4FQR - chains B and F of the 12 polymer chains in the assembly; structure by X-ray diffraction, 4.10 A resolution (low resolution: residue-level contacts below are approximate; hydrogen-bond / salt-bridge calls are withheld).

== Chain B (and F) ==
Molecule: Hemagglutinin HA2 chain
Organism: Influenza A virus
Notes: chain F of this document is another copy of the same molecule, construct and numbering; everything in this record applies to it too
UniProt: Q91MA7 (HEMA_I68A4); residues 1-174 here correspond to UniProt positions 346-519 (UniProt number = residue number + 345)
Amino-acid sequence (174 residues; row label = number of the first residue in the row):
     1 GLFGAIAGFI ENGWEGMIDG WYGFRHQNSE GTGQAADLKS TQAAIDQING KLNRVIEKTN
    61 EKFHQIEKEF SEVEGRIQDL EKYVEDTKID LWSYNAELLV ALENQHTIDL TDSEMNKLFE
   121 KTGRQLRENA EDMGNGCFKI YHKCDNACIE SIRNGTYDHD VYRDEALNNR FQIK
Not modelled in the structure: 173-174
Disulfide bonds: Cys144-Cys148
Covalently attached groups: N-acetylglucosamine (NAG) linked to Asn154
Curated features (UniProtKB/Swiss-Prot):
  - glycosylation: Asn154 (N-linked (GlcNAc...) asparagine)

== Chain B / chain F interface ==
Residue-residue contacts (51):
  Gly1(B) - Lys117(F)
  Leu2(B) - Phe3(F)
  Leu2(B) - Leu110(F)
  Leu2(B) - Ser113(F)
  Phe3(B) - Phe3(F)
  Gly4(B) - Lys117(F)
  Phe9(B) - Arg124(F)
  Arg76(B) - Phe70(F)
  Arg76(B) - Glu74(F)
  Arg76(B) - Ile77(F)
  Arg76(B) - Gln78(F)
  Arg76(B) - Glu81(F)
  Ile77(B) - Ile77(F)
  Asp79(B) - Ile66(F)
  Leu80(B) - Ile66(F)
  Leu80(B) - Ile77(F)
  Leu80(B) - Leu80(F)
  Leu80(B) - Glu81(F)
  Tyr83(B) - Gln65(F)
  Tyr83(B) - Ile66(F)
  Tyr83(B) - Lys68(F)
  Tyr83(B) - Val84(F)
  Tyr83(B) - Glu85(F)
  Tyr83(B) - Lys88(F)
  Val84(B) - Val84(F)
  Asp86(B) - Lys62(F)
  Thr87(B) - Lys88(F)
  Asp90(B) - Lys62(F)
  Leu91(B) - Trp92(F)
  Leu91(B) - Asn95(F)
  Tyr94(B) - Trp92(F)
  Tyr94(B) - Asn95(F)
  Tyr94(B) - Leu99(F)
  Glu97(B) - Arg54(F)
  Ala101(B) - Arg54(F)
  Leu102(B) - Leu102(F)
  Gln105(B) - His106(F)
  Phe119(B) - Arg124(F)
  Glu131(B) - Arg127(F)
  Glu131(B) - Glu128(F)
  Glu131(B) - Arg163(F)
  Asp132(B) - Arg124(F)
  Asp132(B) - Arg127(F)
  Met133(B) - Arg127(F)
  Gly134(B) - Arg124(F)
  Tyr141(B) - Arg127(F)
  Tyr141(B) - Arg163(F)
  Arg170(B) - Glu128(F)
  Arg170(B) - Arg163(F)
  Phe171(B) - Leu167(F)
  Phe171(B) - Phe171(F)
Interface residues without a listed pair, chain B (32 interface residues in all): Asn95, Leu98, Asp109, Lys139
Interface residues without a listed pair, chain F (33 interface residues in all): Asn60, His64, Leu91, Asp109

== In short ==
32 residues of chain B face 33 of chain F across their interface. N-acetylglucosamine is covalently linked to
Asn154(B).
Chain B and chain F are both Hemagglutinin HA2 chain (Influenza A virus); the structure, Crystal structure of
broadly neutralizing antibody C05 bound to H3 influenza hemagglutinin, was determined by X-ray diffraction
together with 4FNK, 4FNL and 4FP8 from the same study.
